Entry 8HBJ (electron microscopy, 2.90 A resolution); this record covers chains A and C of the 6 polymer chains in the assembly.

Chain A:
Molecule: VP1 of capsid protein
Source organism: Foot-and-mouth disease virus A
UniProt: A0A7D5BJ70 (A0A7D5BJ70_9PICO); residues 1-211 here correspond to UniProt positions 525-735 (UniProt number = residue number + 524)
Amino-acid sequence (211 residues; each row starts with the number of its first residue):
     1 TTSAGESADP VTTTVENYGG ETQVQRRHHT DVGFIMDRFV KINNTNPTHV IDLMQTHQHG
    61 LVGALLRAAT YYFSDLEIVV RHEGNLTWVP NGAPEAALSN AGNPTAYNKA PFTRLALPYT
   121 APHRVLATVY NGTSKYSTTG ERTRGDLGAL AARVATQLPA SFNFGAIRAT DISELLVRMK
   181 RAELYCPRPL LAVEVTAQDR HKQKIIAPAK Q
Not modelled in the structure: 137-155, 211
Differences from the reference sequence: conflict Asn-46 (Ser570 in A0A7D5BJ70)

Chain C:
Molecule: VP3 of capsid protein
Source organism: Foot-and-mouth disease virus A
UniProt: A0A7D5BJ70 (A0A7D5BJ70_9PICO); residues 1-221 here correspond to UniProt positions 304-524 (UniProt number = residue number + 303)
Amino-acid sequence (221 residues; row label = number of the first residue in the row):
     1 GIVPVACSDG YGGLVTTDPK TADPVYGKVY NPPRTNYPGR FTNLLDVAEA CPTFLCFDDG
    61 KPYVVTREDE QRLLAKFDVS LAAKHMSNTY LSGIAQYYAQ YSGTINLHFM FTGSTDSKAR
   121 YMVAYVPPGV ETPPDTPERA AHCIHAEWDT GLNSKFTFSI PYVSAADYAY TASDVAETTN
   181 VQGWVCIYQI THGKAQNDTL VVSVSAGKDF ELRLPIDPRT Q

Interface between chain A and chain C:
Contacting residue pairs (50):
  Pro-90(A) / Leu-214(C)  hydrophobic
  Pro-90(A) / Ile-216(C)
  Asn-91(A) / Ala-99(C)
  Asn-91(A) / Gln-100(C)  hydrogen bond (backbone-side chain)
  Asn-91(A) / Tyr-170(C)  hydrogen bond
  Gly-92(A) / Tyr-170(C)
  Pro-94(A) / Ile-216(C)
  Pro-94(A) / Pro-218(C)  hydrophobic
  Ala-96(A) / Pro-218(C)
  Ala-97(A) / Asp-217(C)
  Ala-97(A) / Pro-218(C)  hydrophobic
  Asn-100(A) / Asp-217(C)  hydrogen bond (side chain-backbone)
  Asn-100(A) / Pro-218(C)
  Asn-100(A) / Arg-219(C)  hydrogen bond (side chain-backbone)
  Ala-101(A) / Thr-16(C)  hydrogen bond (backbone-side chain)
  Gly-102(A) / Thr-17(C)
  Gly-102(A) / Asp-217(C)  hydrogen bond (backbone-side chain)
  Asn-103(A) / Thr-16(C)  hydrogen bond (backbone-side chain)
  Asn-103(A) / Ile-216(C)
  Asn-103(A) / Asp-217(C)
  Pro-104(A) / Thr-17(C)
  Thr-105(A) / Leu-14(C)
  Thr-105(A) / Val-15(C)
  Thr-105(A) / Thr-16(C)  hydrogen bond (backbone-backbone)
  Ala-106(A) / Leu-14(C)
  Tyr-107(A) / Leu-14(C)  hydrogen bond (backbone-backbone)
  Tyr-107(A) / Thr-16(C)
  Lys-109(A) / Tyr-11(C)
  Lys-109(A) / Gly-13(C)
  Pro-111(A) / Asp-9(C)
  Phe-112(A) / Asp-9(C)
  Phe-112(A) / Gly-10(C)
  Arg-114(A) / Gly-10(C)  hydrogen bond (backbone-backbone)
  Arg-114(A) / Tyr-11(C)
  Leu-115(A) / Val-15(C)  hydrophobic
  Tyr-119(A) / Arg-213(C)
  Thr-120(A) / Gln-100(C)  hydrogen bond (backbone-side chain)
  Thr-120(A) / Arg-213(C)
  Thr-120(A) / Leu-214(C)
  Ala-121(A) / Arg-213(C)
  Pro-122(A) / Gln-100(C)
  Pro-122(A) / Ala-166(C)
  Pro-122(A) / Asp-167(C)  hydrogen bond (backbone-backbone)
  Pro-122(A) / Tyr-168(C)
  Pro-122(A) / Tyr-170(C)
  His-123(A) / Ala-166(C)
  Tyr-136(A) / Pro-128(C)
  Tyr-136(A) / Thr-179(C)
  Tyr-136(A) / Val-181(C)
  Ser-161(A) / Tyr-170(C)
Other interface residues (no listed pair), chain A (28 interface residues in all): Ala-93, Thr-113
Other interface residues (no listed pair), chain C (29 interface residues in all): Gly-12, Glu-177, Thr-178, Asn-180, Pro-215, Gln-221

In short:
Chain A and chain C form an interface of 28 and 29 residues respectively; the contacts include 12 hydrogen
bonds. Polar pairs include Asn-91(A)/Gln-100(C), Asn-91(A)/Tyr-170(C) and Asn-100(A)/Asp-217(C).
Chain A is VP1 of capsid protein and chain C is VP3 of capsid protein, both from Foot-and-mouth disease virus
A; the structure, cocktail of FMDV (A/TUR/14/98) in complex with M678F and M688F, was determined by electron
microscopy (same publication as 8HBI, 8HEE, 8HEG and 8HBG).
